Entry 8F1J (electron microscopy, 2.60 A resolution); this record covers chains J and M of the 10 polymer chains in the assembly.

# Chain J
Protein: DNA-directed RNA polymerase subunit beta'
Organism: Escherichia coli
Notes: EC 2.7.7.6
UniProtKB: P0A8T7 (RPOC_ECOLI); residue numbers follow UniProt; this construct covers 1-1407
Sequence (1430 residues; numbered 1 to 1430; the number before each row is that of its first residue):
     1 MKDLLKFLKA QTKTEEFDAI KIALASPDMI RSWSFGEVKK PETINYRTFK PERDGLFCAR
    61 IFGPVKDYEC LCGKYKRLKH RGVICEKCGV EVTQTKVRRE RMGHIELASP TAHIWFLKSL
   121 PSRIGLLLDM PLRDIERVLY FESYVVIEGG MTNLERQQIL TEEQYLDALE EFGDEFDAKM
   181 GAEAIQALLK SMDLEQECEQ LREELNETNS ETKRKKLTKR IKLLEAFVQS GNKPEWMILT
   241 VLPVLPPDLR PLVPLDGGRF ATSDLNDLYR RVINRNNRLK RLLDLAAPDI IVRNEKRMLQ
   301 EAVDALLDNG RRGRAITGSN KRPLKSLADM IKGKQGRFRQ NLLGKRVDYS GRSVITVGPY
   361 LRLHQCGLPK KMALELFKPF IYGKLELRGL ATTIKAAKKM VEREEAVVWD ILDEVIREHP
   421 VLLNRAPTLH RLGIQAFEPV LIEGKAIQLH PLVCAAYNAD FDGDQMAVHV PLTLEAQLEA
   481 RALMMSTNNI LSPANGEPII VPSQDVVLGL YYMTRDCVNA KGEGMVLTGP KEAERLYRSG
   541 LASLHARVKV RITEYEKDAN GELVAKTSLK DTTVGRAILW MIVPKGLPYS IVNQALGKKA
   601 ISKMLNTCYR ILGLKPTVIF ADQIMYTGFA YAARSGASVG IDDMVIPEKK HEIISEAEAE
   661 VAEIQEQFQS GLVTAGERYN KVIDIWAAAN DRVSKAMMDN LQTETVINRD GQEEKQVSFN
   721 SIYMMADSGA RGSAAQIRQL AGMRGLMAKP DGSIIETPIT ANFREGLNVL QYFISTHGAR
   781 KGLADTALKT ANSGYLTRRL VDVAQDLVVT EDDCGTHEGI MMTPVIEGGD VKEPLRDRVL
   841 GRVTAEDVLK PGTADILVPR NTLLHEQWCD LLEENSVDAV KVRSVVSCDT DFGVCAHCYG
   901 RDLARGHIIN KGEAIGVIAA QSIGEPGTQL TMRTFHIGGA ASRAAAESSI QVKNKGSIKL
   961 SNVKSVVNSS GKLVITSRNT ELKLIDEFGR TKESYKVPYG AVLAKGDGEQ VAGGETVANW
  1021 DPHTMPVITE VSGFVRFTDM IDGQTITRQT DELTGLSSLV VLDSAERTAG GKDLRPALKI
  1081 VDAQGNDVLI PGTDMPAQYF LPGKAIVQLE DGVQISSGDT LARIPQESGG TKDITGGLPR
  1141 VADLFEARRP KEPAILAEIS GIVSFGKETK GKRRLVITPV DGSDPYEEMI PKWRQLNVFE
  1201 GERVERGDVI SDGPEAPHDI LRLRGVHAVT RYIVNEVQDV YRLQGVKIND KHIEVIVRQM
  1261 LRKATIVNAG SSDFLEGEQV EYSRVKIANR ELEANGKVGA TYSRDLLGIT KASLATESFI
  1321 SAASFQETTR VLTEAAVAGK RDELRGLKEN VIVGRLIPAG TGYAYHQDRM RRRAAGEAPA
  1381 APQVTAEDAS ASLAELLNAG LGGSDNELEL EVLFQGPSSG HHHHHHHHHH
Disordered / not traced: 1-2, 935-947, 1127-1135, 1374-1430
Construct notes: expression tag (1408-1430)
Metal / ion sites: Zn2+ site 1: Cys70, Cys72, Cys85, Cys88; Mg2+: Asp460, Asp462, Asp464; Zn2+ site 2: Cys814, Cys888, Cys895, Cys898
Swiss-Prot annotation at these positions:
  - binding site (Zn(2+)): Cys70, Cys72, Cys85, Cys88, Cys814, Cys888, Cys895, Cys898
  - binding site (Mg(2+)): Asp460, Asp462, Asp464
  - modified residue: Lys983 (N6-acetyllysine)

# Chain M
Protein: RNA polymerase sigma-54 factor
Organism: Escherichia coli
UniProtKB: P24255 (RP54_ECOLI); numbering as in UniProt (aligned over 1-477)
Sequence (480 residues; row label = number of the first residue in the row; numbers below 1 keep their minus sign (Ser-2 is residue -2)):
    -2 SEFMKQGLQL RLSQQLAMTP QLQQAIRLLQ LSTLELQQEL QQALESNPLL EQIDTHEEID
    58 TRETQDSETL DTADALEQKE MPEELPLDAS WDTIYTAGTP SGTSGDYIDD ELPVYQGETT
   118 QTLQDYLMWQ VELTPFSDTD RAIATSIVDA VDETGYLTVP LEDILESIGD EEIDIDEVEA
   178 VLKRIQRFDP VGVAAKDLRD CLLIQLSQFD KTTPWLEEAR LIISDHLDLL ANHDFRTLMR
   238 VTRLKEDVLK EAVNLIQSLD PRPGQSIQTG EPEYVIPDVL VRKHNGHWTV ELNSDSIPRL
   298 QINQHYASMC NNARNDGDSQ FIRSNLQDAK WLIKSLESRN DTLLRVSRCI VEQQQAFFEQ
   358 GEEYMKPMVL ADIAQAVEMH ESTISRVTTQ KYLHSPRGIF ELKYFFSSHV NTEGGGEASS
   418 TAIRALVKKL IAAENPAKPL SDSKLTSLLS EQGIMVARRT VAKYRESLSI PPSNQRKQLV
Disordered / not traced: -2 to 11, 51-110
Construct notes: expression tag (-2 to 0)
Swiss-Prot annotation at these positions:
  - DNA-binding region: Val366 to Thr385 (H-T-H motif)
  - motif: Ala454 to Arg462 (RPON box)

# Chain J / chain M interface
Residue-residue contacts (47; chain J residue first):
  Leu4(J) with Ala139(M); Ser143(M); Ser164(M); Ile165(M), hydrogen bond (backbone-backbone)
  Phe49(J) with Glu270(M); Tyr271(M)
  Glu52(J) with Gln35(M), hydrogen bond
  Arg77(J) with Ala147(M); Thr155(M); Val156(M)
  Leu78(J) with Asp146(M), hydrogen bond (backbone-side chain)
  Lys79(J) with Glu163(M); Ser164(M)
  Arg81(J) with Ser164(M), hydrogen bond (side chain-backbone)
  Pro251(J) with Gln113(M)
  Leu252(J) with Tyr112(M)
  Val253(J) with Tyr112(M), hydrophobic
  Pro254(J) with Tyr112(M)
  Leu255(J) with Glu268(M)
  Gly257(J) with Tyr271(M)
  Gly258(J) with Tyr271(M)
  Asn274(J) with Gln38(M), hydrogen bond
  Asn277(J) with Glu42(M)
  Arg278(J) with Leu41(M), hydrogen bond (side chain-backbone); Glu42(M); Asn44(M), hydrogen bond (side chain-backbone); Pro45(M); Leu47(M), hydrogen bond (side chain-backbone)
  Arg281(J) with Glu42(M); Ser43(M)
  Leu282(J) with Pro45(M), hydrophobic
  Leu285(J) with Ser43(M)
  Pro288(J) with Asp315(M); Phe318(M)
  Ile290(J) with Met306(M), hydrophobic
  Ile291(J) with Tyr303(M)
  Asn294(J) with Tyr303(M), hydrogen bond
  Glu295(J) with Tyr303(M), hydrogen bond
  Thr393(J) with Arg181(M)
  Ile394(J) with Trp126(M), hydrophobic; Leu130(M), hydrophobic
  Lys395(J) with Arg184(M), hydrogen bond (side chain-backbone); Phe185(M); Asp186(M); Val188(M)
  Lys399(J) with Tyr123(M); Asp186(M), salt bridge
Other interface residues (no listed pair), chain J (38 interface residues in all): Asp3, Leu5, Leu8, Tyr68, Asp256, Ala287, Met298, Met330, Lys398
Other interface residues (no listed pair), chain M (43 interface residues in all): Val111, Gln127, Asp135, Thr136, Thr142, Asp160, Gly166, Asp167, His302

# Summary
38 residues of chain J and 43 residues of chain M are in contact, with 11 hydrogen bonds and 1 salt bridge.
Polar contacts include Lys399(J)-Asp186(M), Glu52(J)-Gln35(M) and Leu78(J)-Asp146(M). Curated annotation
(UniProt) lists 8 Zn2+-binding residues and 3 Mg2+-binding residues on chain J.
Here chain J is DNA-directed RNA polymerase subunit beta' and chain M is RNA polymerase sigma-54 factor, both
from Escherichia coli. Entry 8F1J (SigN RNA polymerase early-melted intermediate bound to mismatch DNA
fragment dhsU36mm2 (-12A)) was determined by electron microscopy (same publication as 8F1I and 8F1K).
